Entry 5C7F (X-ray diffraction, 2.70 A resolution); this record covers chains C and G of the 8 polymer chains in the assembly.

Chain C:
Protein: ASPR2 protein
Source organism: Oryza sativa
Notes: fragment: N-terminal domain
UniProt: Q5NBT9 (Q5NBT9_ORYSJ); residue numbers follow UniProt; this construct covers 1-209
Sequence (209 residues; each row starts with the number of its first residue):
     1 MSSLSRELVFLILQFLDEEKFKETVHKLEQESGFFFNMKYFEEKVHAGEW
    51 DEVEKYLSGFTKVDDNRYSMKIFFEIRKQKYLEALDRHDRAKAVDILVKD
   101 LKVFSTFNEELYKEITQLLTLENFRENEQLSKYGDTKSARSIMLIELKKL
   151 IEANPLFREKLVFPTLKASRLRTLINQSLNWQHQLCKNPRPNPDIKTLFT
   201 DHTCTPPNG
Disordered / not traced: 188-194, 205-209
Curated features (UniProtKB/Swiss-Prot):
  - mutagenesis: R67 (R67A: Loss of interaction with EAR motif-containing full-length proteins), Y68 (Y68A: Loss of interaction with EAR motif-containing full-length proteins), K71 (K71A: Loss of interaction with EAR motif-containing full-length proteins), F74 (F74A: Loss of interaction with EAR motif-containing full-length proteins), F104 (F104A: Loss of interaction with EAR motif-containing full-length proteins), L111 (L111A: Loss of interaction with EAR motif-containing full-length proteins), L118 (L118A: Loss of interaction with EAR motif-containing full-length proteins), L130 (L130A: Loss of interaction with EAR motif-containing full-length proteins), L150 (L150A: Loss of interaction with EAR motif-containing full-length proteins), N176 (N176H: Aggregates formation)
Reported in the primary citation:
  - mutagenesis - N176H: decreased stability

Chain G:
Protein: Auxin-responsive protein IAA1
UniProt: P49677 (IAA1_ARATH); residues 10-20 here = UniProt positions 10-20
Sequence (11 residues; row label = number of the first residue in the row):
    10 KDTELRLGLPG
Disordered / not traced: 10, 19-20
Curated features (UniProtKB/Swiss-Prot):
  - motif: L14 to L18 (EAR-like (transcriptional repression))

Chain C / chain G interface:
Pairs across the interface - 24 pairs, chain C then chain G:
  R67(C) with L18(G)
  Y68(C) with L18(G), hydrophobic
  K71(C) with L16(G), hydrogen bond (side chain-backbone); G17(G); L18(G)
  F74(C) with L14(G); L16(G), hydrophobic
  E75(C) with D11(G); T12(G)
  K78(C) with T12(G), hydrogen bond (side chain-backbone); E13(G), hydrogen bond (side chain-backbone); L14(G), hydrogen bond (side chain-backbone)
  L111(C) with L14(G), hydrophobic; R15(G); L16(G)
  I115(C) with L14(G), hydrophobic
  N127(C) with L14(G)
  Q129(C) with E13(G); L14(G)
  L130(C) with E13(G)
  Y133(C) with T12(G)
  I142(C) with D11(G); T12(G)
  E146(C) with D11(G)
Interface residues without a listed pair, chain C (19 interface residues in all): M70, F104, A139, M143, L150

Summary:
19 residues of chain C and 8 residues of chain G are in contact, with 4 hydrogen bonds. Polar contacts include
K71(C)-L16(G), K78(C)-T12(G) and K78(C)-E13(G). Curated annotation (UniProt) lists 10 mutagenesis sites on
chain C. The paper reports that N176H of chain C reduces stability.
Here chain C is ASPR2 protein (Oryza sativa) and chain G is Auxin-responsive protein IAA1. Entry 5C7F (Crystal
structure of the rice Topless related protein 2 (TPR2) N-terminal domain (1-209) in complex with ...) was
determined by X-ray diffraction, deposited together with 4ZHE, 5C6Q, 5C6V and 5C7E.
